1NPQ - chains A and B; structure by solution NMR.

# Chain A
Name: Troponin C
From: Gallus gallus
Notes: fragment: TnC, residues 1-90
UniProtKB: P02588 (TNNC2_CHICK); numbering as in UniProt (aligned over 1-90)
Sequence (90 residues; row label = number of the first residue in the row):
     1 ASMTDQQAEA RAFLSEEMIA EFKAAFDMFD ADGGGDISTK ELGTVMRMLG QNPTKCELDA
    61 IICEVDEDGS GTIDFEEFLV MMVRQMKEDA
Sequence notes: engineered mutation Cys56 (Glu in P02588), Cys63 (Glu in P02588)
Ion coordination: Ca2+ site 1: Asp30, Ala31, Asp32, Asp36, Glu41; Ca2+ site 2: Asp66, Asp68, Ser70, Thr72, Glu77

# Chain B
Name: Troponin I
Notes: fragment: switch peptide, residues 115-131
UniProtKB: P02643 (TNNI2_RABIT); numbering as in UniProt (aligned over 115-131)
Sequence (17 residues; numbered 115 to 131; the number before each row is that of its first residue):
   115 RMSADAMLRA LLGSKHK

# Interface between chain A and chain B
Residue-residue contacts - 28 pairs, chain A then chain B:
  Met18(A) with Asp119(B)
  Ala20(A) with Gly127(B)
  Glu21(A) with Asp119(B); Leu122(B); Arg123(B); Leu126(B)
  Phe22(A) with Leu122(B)
  Ala24(A) with Leu122(B); Leu125(B); Leu126(B); Gly127(B)
  Ala25(A) with Leu125(B)
  Met28(A) with Leu125(B)
  Phe29(A) with Met121(B)
  Val45(A) with Met121(B); Leu125(B)
  Met46(A) with Met121(B)
  Met48(A) with Leu125(B)
  Leu49(A) with Met121(B); Ala124(B); Leu125(B)
  Ile61(A) with Arg115(B)
  Met82(A) with Arg115(B); Met116(B); Ala118(B); Leu122(B)
  Gln85(A) with Arg115(B)
  Met86(A) with Met116(B)
Interface residues without a listed pair, chain A (18 interface residues in all): Lys23, Gln51
Interface residues without a listed pair, chain B (12 interface residues in all): Ala120

# Summary
The interface between chain A and chain B involves 18 residues on one side and 12 on the other. The Ca2+ site
1 is built by Asp30(A), Ala31(A), Asp32(A), Asp36(A) and Glu41(A). Asp66(A), Asp68(A), Ser70(A), Thr72(A) and
Glu77(A) coordinate Ca2+ site 2.
Chain A is Troponin C (Gallus gallus) and chain B is Troponin I; the structure, structure of a
rhodamine-labeled N-domain Troponin C mutant (Ca2+ saturated) in complex with skeletal Troponin I ..., was
determined by solution NMR.
